Entry 3FFA (X-ray diffraction, 2.30 A resolution); this record covers chain A.

Chain A:
Molecule: Guanine nucleotide-binding protein G(i), alpha-1 subunit
Organism: Rattus norvegicus
Reference sequence: P10824 (GNAI1_RAT); numbering as in UniProt (aligned over 33-348)
Amino-acid sequence (360 residues; row label = number of the first residue in the row; numbers below 1 keep their minus sign (Gly-5 is residue -5)):
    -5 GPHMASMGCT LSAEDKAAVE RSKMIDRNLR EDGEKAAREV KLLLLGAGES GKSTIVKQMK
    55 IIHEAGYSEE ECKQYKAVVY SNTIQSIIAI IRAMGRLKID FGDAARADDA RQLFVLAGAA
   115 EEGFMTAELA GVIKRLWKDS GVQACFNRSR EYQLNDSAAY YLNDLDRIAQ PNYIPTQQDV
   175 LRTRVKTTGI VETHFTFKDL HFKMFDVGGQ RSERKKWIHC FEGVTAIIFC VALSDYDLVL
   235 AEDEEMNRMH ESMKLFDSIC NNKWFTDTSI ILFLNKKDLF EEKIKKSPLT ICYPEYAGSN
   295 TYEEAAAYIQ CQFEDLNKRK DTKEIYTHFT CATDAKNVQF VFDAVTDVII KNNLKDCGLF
Unresolved in the structure: -5 to 32, 349-354
Sequence notes: engineered mutation Ala329 (Thr in P10824)
Ligand contacts:
  - GTP-gamma-S (GSP; 5'-guanosine-diphosphate-monothiophosphate): Ala41, Gly42, Glu43, Ser44, Gly45, Lys46, Ser47, Thr48, Asp150, Ser151, Leu175, Arg176, Thr177, Arg178, Val179, Lys180, Thr181, Val201, Gly202, Gly203, Gln204, Asn269, Lys270, Asp272, Leu273, Thr324, Cys325, Ala326, Thr327
  - Mg2+ (MG): Lys46, Ser47, Thr181, Asp200, Val201
Swiss-Prot annotation at these positions:
  - region: Lys35 to Thr48 (G1 motif), Asp173 to Thr181 (G2 motif), Phe196 to Arg205 (G3 motif), Ile265 to Asp272 (G4 motif)
  - binding site (GTP): Glu43 to Thr48, Asp150, Ser151, Leu175 to Arg178, Asp200 to Gln204, Asn269 to Asp272, Ala326
  - binding site (Mg(2+)): Ser47, Thr181
  - mutagenesis: Glu43 (E43A: Mildly impairs receptor binding; mildly decreases basal and receptor-stimulated GDP exchange), Asn149 (N149I: Inhibits interaction with RGS14. Does not inhibit interaction with RIC8A), Phe189 (F189Y: Increases basal GDP exchange rate; no effect on receptor-stimulated GDP exchange), Phe191 (F191Y: No effect on basal GDP exchange rate; mildly decreases receptor-stimulated GDP exchange), Gln204 (Q204L: Expected to have lost GTPase activity; inhibits the forskolin-mediated increase of cellular cAMP levels. Does not inhibit interaction with RGS14 at centrosomes), Val332 (V332A: Increases basal GDP exchange rate), Phe336 (F336A/C: Increases basal GDP exchange rate; mildly decreases receptor-stimulated GDP exchange; F336Y: Strongly increases basal GDP exchange rate; mildly decreases receptor-stimulated GDP exchange), Lys345 (K345L: Mildly impairs receptor binding; mildly decreases basal and receptor-stimulated GDP exchange)
Reported in the primary citation:
  - mutagenesis - Q204L, T329A: increased signaling in response to FK
  - mutagenesis - T329A: increased binding to GTPgammaS
  - mutagenesis - Q52A/T329A: decreased binding to Mg2+
  - mutagenesis - T329A, F336A: unchanged binding to Mg2+

Overview:
Chain A binds GTP-gamma-S and Mg2+. From UniProt: 22 GTP-binding residues, Mg2+-binding residues Ser47 and
Thr181 and 8 mutagenesis sites. The paper reports that Q204L and T329A increase signaling in response to FK;
T329A increases binding to GTPgammaS.
Chain A is Guanine nucleotide-binding protein G(i), alpha-1 subunit (Rattus norvegicus); the structure,
Crystal Structure of a fast activating G protein mutant, was determined by X-ray diffraction, deposited
together with 3FFB.
